Entry 4HEA (X-ray diffraction, 3.30 A resolution); this record covers chains L and M of the 16 polymer chains in the assembly.

Chain L:
Name: NADH-quinone oxidoreductase subunit 12
Source organism: Thermus thermophilus
Notes: EC 1.6.5.3
UniProtKB: Q56227 (NQO12_THET8); numbering as in UniProt (aligned over 1-606)
Amino-acid sequence (606 residues; numbered 1 to 606; the number before each row is that of its first residue):
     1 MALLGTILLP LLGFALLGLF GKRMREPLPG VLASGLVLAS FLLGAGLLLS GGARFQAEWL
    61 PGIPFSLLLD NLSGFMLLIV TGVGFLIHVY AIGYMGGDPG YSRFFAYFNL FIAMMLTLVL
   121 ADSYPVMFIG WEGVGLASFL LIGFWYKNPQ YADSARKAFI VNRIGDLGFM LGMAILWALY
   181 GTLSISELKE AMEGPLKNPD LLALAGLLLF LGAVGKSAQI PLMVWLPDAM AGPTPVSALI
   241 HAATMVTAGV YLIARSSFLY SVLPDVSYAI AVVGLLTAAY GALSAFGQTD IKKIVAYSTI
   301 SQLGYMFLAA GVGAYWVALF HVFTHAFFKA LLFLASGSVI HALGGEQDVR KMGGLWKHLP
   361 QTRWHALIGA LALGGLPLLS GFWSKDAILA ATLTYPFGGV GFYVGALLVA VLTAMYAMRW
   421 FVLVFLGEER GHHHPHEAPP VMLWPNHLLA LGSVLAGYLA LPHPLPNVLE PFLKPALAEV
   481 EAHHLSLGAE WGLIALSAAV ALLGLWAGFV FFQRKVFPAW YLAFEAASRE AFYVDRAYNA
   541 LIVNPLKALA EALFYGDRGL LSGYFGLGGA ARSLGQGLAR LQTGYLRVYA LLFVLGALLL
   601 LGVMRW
Unresolved in the structure: 606

Chain M:
Name: NADH-quinone oxidoreductase subunit 13
Source organism: Thermus thermophilus
Notes: EC 1.6.5.3
UniProtKB: Q56228 (NQO13_THET8); numbering as in UniProt (aligned over 1-469)
Amino-acid sequence (469 residues; numbered 1 to 469; the number before each row is that of its first residue):
     1 MVVLAVLLPV VFGALLLLGL PRALGVLGAG LSFLLNLYLF LTHPGGVAHA FQAPLLPGAG
    61 VYWAFGLDGL SALFFLTIAL TVFLGALVAR VEGRFLGLAL LMEGLLLGLF AARDLLVFYV
   121 FFEAALIPAL LMLYLYGGEG RTRALYTFVL FTLVGSLPML AAVLGARLLS GSPTFLLEDL
   181 LAHPLQEEAA FWVFLGFALA FAIKTPLFPL HAWLPPFHQE NHPSGLADAL GTLYKVGVFA
   241 FFRFAIPLAP EGFAQAQGLL LFLAALSALY GAWVAFAAKD FKTLLAYAGL SHMGVAALGV
   301 FSGTPEGAMG GLYLLAASGV YTGGLFLLAG RLYERTGTLE IGRYRGLAQS APGLAALALI
   361 LFLAMVGLPG LSGFPGEFLT LLGAYKASPW LAALAFLSVI ASAAYALTAF QKTFWEEGGS
   421 GVKDLAGAEW GFALLSVLAL LLMGVFPGYF ARGLHPLAEA FAKLLGGGA
Unresolved in the structure: 468-469

Chain L / chain M interface:
Contacting residue pairs (81; chain L residue first):
  Glu58(L) - Gly448(M)
  Glu58(L) - Tyr449(M)  hydrogen bond (side chain-backbone)
  Glu58(L) - Arg452(M)
  Trp59(L) - Val445(M)  hydrogen bond (side chain-backbone)
  Trp59(L) - Pro447(M)
  Trp59(L) - Gly448(M)
  Trp59(L) - Arg452(M)  hydrogen bond (backbone-side chain)
  Leu60(L) - Pro375(M)  hydrophobic
  Leu60(L) - Leu379(M)  hydrophobic
  Leu60(L) - Pro447(M)  hydrophobic
  Pro61(L) - Met309(M)  hydrophobic
  Pro61(L) - His455(M)
  Ile63(L) - Phe378(M)  hydrophobic
  Pro125(L) - Phe378(M)  hydrophobic
  Phe128(L) - Phe374(M)  hydrophobic
  Ile129(L) - Pro369(M)  hydrophobic
  Glu132(L) - Gly367(M)
  Glu132(L) - Pro369(M)
  Leu136(L) - Leu363(M)  hydrophobic
  Phe139(L) - Leu407(M)  hydrophobic
  Phe139(L) - Trp415(M)
  Leu140(L) - Leu359(M)  hydrophobic
  Gly143(L) - Trp415(M)
  Tyr146(L) - Trp415(M)
  Tyr146(L) - Glu416(M)
  Lys147(L) - Gln349(M)  hydrogen bond
  Ala152(L) - Gln411(M)
  Ala152(L) - Trp415(M)  hydrophobic
  Asp153(L) - Gln411(M)  hydrogen bond
  Arg156(L) - Leu407(M)
  Arg156(L) - Thr408(M)  hydrogen bond
  Arg156(L) - Gln411(M)
  Phe159(L) - Leu407(M)  hydrophobic
  Ile160(L) - Ala404(M)  hydrophobic
  Arg163(L) - Val366(M)  hydrogen bond (side chain-backbone)
  Arg163(L) - Gly367(M)  hydrogen bond (side chain-backbone)
  Arg163(L) - Val399(M)  hydrogen bond (side chain-backbone)
  Arg163(L) - Ala403(M)
  Ile164(L) - Ile400(M)  hydrophobic
  Leu167(L) - Phe396(M)
  Leu167(L) - Val399(M)  hydrophobic
  Met170(L) - Phe374(M)  hydrophobic
  Met170(L) - Phe378(M)  hydrophobic
  Met170(L) - Leu381(M)
  Met170(L) - Phe396(M)  hydrophobic
  Leu171(L) - Leu381(M)  hydrophobic
  Met173(L) - Phe378(M)  hydrophobic
  Ala174(L) - Leu381(M)  hydrophobic
  Ala174(L) - Leu382(M)  hydrophobic
  Ala174(L) - Tyr385(M)
  Ile175(L) - Tyr385(M)
  Trp177(L) - Glu306(M)  hydrogen bond
  Trp177(L) - Leu382(M)  hydrophobic
  Ala178(L) - Tyr385(M)  hydrophobic
  Ala178(L) - Lys386(M)
  Leu201(L) - Tyr385(M)
  Leu546(L) - Trp273(M)  hydrogen bond (backbone-side chain)
  Lys547(L) - Phe276(M)
  Leu549(L) - Trp273(M)  hydrophobic
  Ala550(L) - Trp273(M)
  Ala550(L) - Phe276(M)  hydrophobic
  Ala550(L) - Ala277(M)
  Glu551(L) - Ala277(M)
  Leu553(L) - Tyr270(M)  hydrogen bond (backbone-side chain)
  Leu553(L) - Trp273(M)  hydrophobic
  Leu553(L) - Val274(M)  hydrophobic
  Phe554(L) - Val274(M)  hydrophobic
  Phe554(L) - Ala277(M)  hydrophobic
  Phe554(L) - Ala278(M)  hydrophobic
  Phe554(L) - Thr283(M)
  Phe554(L) - Tyr287(M)
  Asp557(L) - His211(M)  salt bridge
  Asp557(L) - Tyr270(M)  hydrogen bond
  Asp557(L) - Tyr287(M)  hydrogen bond
  Leu560(L) - Pro209(M)
  Leu561(L) - Ala212(M)
  Tyr564(L) - Phe151(M)  hydrophobic
  Tyr564(L) - Pro209(M)  hydrogen bond (side chain-backbone)
  Tyr564(L) - Ala212(M)  hydrophobic
  Phe565(L) - Thr147(M)
  Arg572(L) - Arg143(M)
Other interface residues (no listed pair), chain L (48 interface residues in all): Pro149, Ala155, Leu183, Gly556
Other interface residues (no listed pair), chain M (56 interface residues in all): Phe208, Leu210, Pro216, Leu368, Glu377, Ala393, Ser402, Glu417, Gly418, Gly444

Overview:
Chain L and chain M form an interface of 48 and 56 residues respectively; the contacts include 15 hydrogen
bonds and 1 salt bridge. Polar contacts include Asp557(L)-His211(M), Glu58(L)-Tyr449(M) and
Trp59(L)-Val445(M).
Here chain L is NADH-quinone oxidoreductase subunit 12 and chain M is NADH-quinone oxidoreductase subunit 13,
both from Thermus thermophilus. Entry 4HEA (Crystal structure of the entire respiratory complex I from Thermus
thermophilus) was determined by X-ray diffraction, deposited together with 4HE8.
